PDB entry 9CAL | electron microscopy, 3.15 A resolution | chains A and B of the 4 polymer chains in the assembly

[Chain A]
Protein: DNA topoisomerase 3-beta-1
Source organism: Homo sapiens
Notes: EC 5.6.2.1
UniProtKB: O95985 (TOP3B_HUMAN); numbering as in UniProt (aligned over 1-611)
Chain sequence (612 residues; row label = number of the first residue in the row; numbering starts at 0):
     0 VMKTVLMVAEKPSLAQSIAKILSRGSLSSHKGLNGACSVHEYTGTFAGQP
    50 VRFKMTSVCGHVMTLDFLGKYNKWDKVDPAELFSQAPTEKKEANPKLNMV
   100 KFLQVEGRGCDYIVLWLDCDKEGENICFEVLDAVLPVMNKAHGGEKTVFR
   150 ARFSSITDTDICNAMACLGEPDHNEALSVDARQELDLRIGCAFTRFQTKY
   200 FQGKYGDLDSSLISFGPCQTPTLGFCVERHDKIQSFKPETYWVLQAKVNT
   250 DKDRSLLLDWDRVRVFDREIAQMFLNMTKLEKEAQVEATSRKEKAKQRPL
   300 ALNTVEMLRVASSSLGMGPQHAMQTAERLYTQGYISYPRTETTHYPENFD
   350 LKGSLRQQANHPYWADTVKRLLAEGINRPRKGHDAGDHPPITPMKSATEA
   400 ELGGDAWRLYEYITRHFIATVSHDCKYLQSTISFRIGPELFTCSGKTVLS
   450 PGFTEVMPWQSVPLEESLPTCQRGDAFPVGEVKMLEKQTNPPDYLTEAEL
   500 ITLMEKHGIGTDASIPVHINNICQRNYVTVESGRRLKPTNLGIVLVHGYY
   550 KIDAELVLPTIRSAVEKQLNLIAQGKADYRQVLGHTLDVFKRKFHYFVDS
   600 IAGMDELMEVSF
Modified positions: Y336 (O-phosphotyrosine; PTR)
Construct notes: expression tag (0)
Metal / ion sites: Mn2+: D117, D119
UniProt features mapped onto this chain:
  - active site: Y336 (O-(5'-phospho-DNA)-tyrosine intermediate)

[Chain B]
Protein: Tudor domain-containing protein 3
Source organism: Homo sapiens
Notes: fragment: DUF-OB fold
UniProtKB: Q9H7E2 (TDRD3_HUMAN), isoform Q9H7E2-3; residues 1-161 here = UniProt positions 1-161
Chain sequence (161 residues; row label = number of the first residue in the row):
     1 MAQVAGAALSQAGWYLSDEGIEACTSSPDKVNVNDIILIALNTDLRTIGK
    51 KFLPSDINSGKVEKLEGPCVLQIQKIRNVAAPKDNEESQAAPRMLRLQMT
   101 DGHISCTAVEFSYMSKISLNTPPGTKVKLSGIVDIKNGFLLLNDSNTTVL
   151 GGEVEHLIEKW

[How chain A and chain B interact]
Pairs across the interface - 27 pairs, chain A then chain B:
  E238(A) - P82(B)
  E238(A) - K83(B)  salt bridge
  D260(A) - P92(B)
  R261(A) - M94(B)
  R261(A) - F111(B)  hydrogen bond (side chain-backbone)
  V262(A) - A91(B)  hydrophobic
  R263(A) - A80(B)  hydrogen bond (side chain-backbone)
  R263(A) - P82(B)
  R263(A) - A90(B)
  V264(A) - V79(B)
  V264(A) - M94(B)  hydrophobic
  F265(A) - R77(B)
  F265(A) - V79(B)  hydrogen bond (backbone-backbone)
  F265(A) - A81(B)
  F265(A) - P82(B)
  D266(A) - R96(B)  salt bridge
  E268(A) - F139(B)
  I269(A) - F139(B)  hydrophobic
  M272(A) - K136(B)
  M272(A) - N137(B)
  M272(A) - F139(B)  hydrophobic
  M272(A) - L141(B)  hydrophobic
  F273(A) - F111(B)  hydrophobic
  N275(A) - N137(B)
  M276(A) - K136(B)
  M276(A) - L141(B)  hydrophobic
  P437(A) - F111(B)
Other interface residues (no listed pair), chain B (20 interface residues in all): S88, V109, E110, S112

[Overview]
15 residues of chain A face 20 of chain B across their interface; the contacts include 3 hydrogen bonds and 2
salt bridges. Polar contacts include E238(A)-K83(B), D266(A)-R96(B) and R261(A)-F111(B). D117(A) and D119(A)
form the Mn2+ site. UniProt lists active-site residue Y336(A) on chain A.
Chain A is DNA topoisomerase 3-beta-1 and chain B is Tudor domain-containing protein 3, both from Homo
sapiens; the structure, Human TOP3B-TDRD3 core complex in post-cleavage state with ssDNA 5'-ACAGATATT-3, was
determined by electron microscopy, deposited together with 9C9W, 9C9Y, 9CA0, 9CA1, 9CA4, 9CAG and 3 further
entries.
